PDB entry 7D60 | electron microscopy, 2.61 A resolution | chains A and K of the 11 polymer chains in the assembly

# Chain A (and K)
Name: Calcium homeostasis modulator protein 5
Organism: Homo sapiens
Notes: chain K of this document is another copy of the same molecule, construct and numbering; everything in this record applies to it too
Reference sequence: Q8N5C1 (CAHM5_HUMAN); residue numbers follow UniProt; this construct covers 1-288
Sequence (288 residues; numbered 1 to 288; the number before each row is that of its first residue):
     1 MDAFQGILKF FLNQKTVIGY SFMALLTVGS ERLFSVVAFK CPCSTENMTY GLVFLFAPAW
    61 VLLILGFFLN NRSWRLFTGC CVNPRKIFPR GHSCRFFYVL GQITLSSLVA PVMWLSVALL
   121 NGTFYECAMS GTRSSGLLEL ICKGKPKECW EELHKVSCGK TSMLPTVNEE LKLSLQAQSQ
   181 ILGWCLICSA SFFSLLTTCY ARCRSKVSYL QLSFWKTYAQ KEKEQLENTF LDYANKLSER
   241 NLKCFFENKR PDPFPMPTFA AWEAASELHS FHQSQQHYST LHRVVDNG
Swiss-Prot annotation at these positions:
  - binding site (a 1,2-diacyl-sn-glycero-3-phosphate): K15, R32, V37, Q102, N121, R202
Disulfides: C41-C127, C43-C158, C142-C149
Small-molecule neighbours:
  - 1,2-dioctanoyl-sn-glycero-3-phosphate (PA8), molecule 1: F10, Q14, V17
  - 1,2-dioctanoyl-sn-glycero-3-phosphate (PA8), molecule 2: K15, T16, G19, Y20, F22, M23, L26
  - 1,2-dioctanoyl-sn-glycero-3-phosphate (PA8), molecule 3: T16, V17, Y20, S21, S194, T198, R202
  - 1,2-dioctanoyl-sn-glycero-3-phosphate (PA8), molecule 4: M23, L65, G66, L69, N70, N71, R72, S106
  - 1,2-dioctanoyl-sn-glycero-3-phosphate (PA8), molecule 5: V28, R32, V117, N121, Q176
  - 1,2-dioctanoyl-sn-glycero-3-phosphate (PA8), molecule 6: L33, F34, V37, K40
  - 1,2-dioctanoyl-sn-glycero-3-phosphate (PA8), molecule 7: L65, F68, L69, W74
  - 1,2-dioctanoyl-sn-glycero-3-phosphate (PA8), molecule 8: R72, Y98, Q102, L105, L108, V109, S194, T197, T198, A201
Reported in the primary citation:
  - binding site for 1,2-dioctanoyl-sn-glycero-3-phosphate: R32, V37, N121

# Interface between chain A and chain K
Residue-residue contacts - 80 pairs, chain A then chain K:
  F34(A) - W184(K)  hydrophobic
  A38(A) - Q180(K)  hydrogen bond (backbone-side chain)
  K40(A) - Q176(K)
  P42(A) - L173(K)
  E46(A) - S174(K)  hydrogen bond
  E46(A) - A177(K)
  Y50(A) - A177(K)  hydrophobic
  Y50(A) - Q180(K)  hydrogen bond
  V53(A) - W184(K)
  F54(A) - W184(K)
  A57(A) - C188(K)  hydrophobic
  P58(A) - W184(K)  hydrophobic
  W60(A) - C188(K)  hydrogen bond (side chain-backbone)
  W60(A) - F192(K)  hydrophobic
  V61(A) - I187(K)  hydrophobic
  I64(A) - S191(K)
  I64(A) - F192(K)  hydrophobic
  F68(A) - S194(K)
  F68(A) - L195(K)  hydrophobic
  L69(A) - V17(K)  hydrophobic
  W74(A) - T198(K)
  W74(A) - C199(K)  hydrophobic
  W74(A) - R202(K)
  R75(A) - Y209(K)
  F77(A) - R202(K)
  F77(A) - C203(K)
  T78(A) - R202(K)  hydrogen bond
  T78(A) - V207(K)
  T78(A) - S208(K)
  G79(A) - R202(K)  hydrogen bond (backbone-backbone)
  G79(A) - S205(K)
  G79(A) - V207(K)
  C80(A) - C203(K)  hydrogen bond (backbone-backbone)
  C81(A) - C203(K)  hydrogen bond (backbone-backbone)
  V82(A) - S205(K)
  V82(A) - K206(K)
  K86(A) - S208(K)  hydrogen bond
  K160(A) - T166(K)
  L226(A) - L210(K)  hydrophobic
  F230(A) - L210(K)
  F230(A) - F214(K)  hydrophobic
  L231(A) - K221(K)  hydrogen bond (backbone-side chain)
  A234(A) - Y218(K)  hydrophobic
  A234(A) - K221(K)
  N235(A) - K221(K)
  S238(A) - Y218(K)
  S238(A) - K221(K)
  S238(A) - Q225(K)
  E239(A) - Q225(K)
  R240(A) - H282(K)
  R240(A) - D286(K)  salt bridge
  N241(A) - Y218(K)  hydrogen bond
  N241(A) - H282(K)
  N241(A) - V285(K)
  L242(A) - Q225(K)
  L242(A) - L226(K)  hydrophobic
  L242(A) - T229(K)
  L242(A) - L281(K)  hydrophobic
  C244(A) - V285(K)  hydrophobic
  F245(A) - A261(K)
  F245(A) - L281(K)  hydrophobic
  F246(A) - T229(K)
  F246(A) - F230(K)  hydrophobic
  F246(A) - Y233(K)
  F246(A) - P257(K)
  P251(A) - V285(K)  hydrophobic
  M256(A) - F214(K)  hydrophobic
  P257(A) - Q276(K)  hydrogen bond (backbone-side chain)
  T258(A) - Q276(K)
  F259(A) - K206(K)
  F259(A) - Q211(K)
  F259(A) - Q273(K)
  F259(A) - Q276(K)
  W262(A) - L210(K)
  W262(A) - Q211(K)
  W262(A) - Y278(K)
  E263(A) - S208(K)  hydrogen bond
  E263(A) - Q211(K)
  S266(A) - S208(K)
  S266(A) - L210(K)
Interface residues without a listed pair, chain A (54 interface residues in all): C41, S44, T49, F67, Y233, L237, E247, A265
Interface residues without a listed pair, chain K (51 interface residues in all): Q178, I181, L212, S213, T217, E222, P255, W262, A265

# In short
54 residues of chain A and 51 residues of chain K are in contact; the contacts include 13 hydrogen bonds and 1
salt bridge. Polar pairs include R240(A)-D286(K), A38(A)-Q180(K) and E46(A)-S174(K). Ligands of chain A: 8
copies of 1,2-dioctanoyl-sn-glycero-3-phosphate. From the paper: a binding site for
1,2-dioctanoyl-sn-glycero-3-phosphate at R32(A), V37(A) and N121(A).
Chain A and chain K are both Calcium homeostasis modulator protein 5 (Homo sapiens); the structure, Cryo-EM
Structure of human CALHM5 in the presence of rubidium red, was determined by electron microscopy together with
7D61 and 7D65 from the same study.
